PDB entry 2XR8 | X-ray diffraction, 2.49 A resolution | chains B and C of the 6 polymer chains in the assembly

Chain B:
Protein: Biphenyl dioxygenase subunit beta
From: Burkholderia xenovorans
Notes: EC 1.14.12.18
Reference sequence: P37334 (BPHE_BURXL); numbering as in UniProt (aligned over 1-188)
Amino-acid sequence (188 residues; each row starts with the number of its first residue):
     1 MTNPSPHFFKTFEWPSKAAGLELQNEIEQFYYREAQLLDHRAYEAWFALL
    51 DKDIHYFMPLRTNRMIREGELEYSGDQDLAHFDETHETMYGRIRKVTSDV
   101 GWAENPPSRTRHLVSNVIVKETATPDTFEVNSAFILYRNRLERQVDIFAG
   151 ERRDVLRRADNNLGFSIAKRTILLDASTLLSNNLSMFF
Not modelled in the structure: 1-8

Chain C:
Protein: Biphenyl dioxygenase subunit alpha
From: Burkholderia xenovorans
Notes: EC 1.14.12.18
Reference sequence: P37333 (BPHA_BURXL); numbering as in UniProt (aligned over 1-459)
Amino-acid sequence (459 residues; numbered 1 to 459; the number before each row is that of its first residue):
     1 MSSAIKEVQGAPVKWVTNWTPEAIRGLVDQEKGLLDPRIYADQSLYELEL
    51 ERVFGRSWLLLGHESHVPETGDFLATYMGEDPVVMVRQKDKSIKVFLNQC
   101 RHRGMRICRSDAGNAKAFTCSYHGWAYDIAGKLVNVPFEKEAFCDKKEGD
   151 CGFDKAEWGPLQARVATYKGLVFANWDVQAPDLETYLGDARPYMDVMLDR
   201 TPAGTVAIGGMQKWVIPCNWKFAAEQFCSDMYHAGTTTHLSGILAGIPPE
   251 MDLSQAQIPTKGNQFRAAWGGHGSGWYVDEPGSLLAVMGPKVTQYWTEGP
   301 AAELAEQRLGHTGMPVRRMVGQHMTIFPTCSFLPTFNNIRIWHPRGPNEI
   351 EVWAFTLVDADAPAEIKEEYRRHNIRNFSAGGVFEQDDGENWVEIQKGLR
   401 GYKAKSQPLNAQMGLGRSQTGHPDFPGNVGYVYAEEAARGMYHHWMRMMS
   451 EPSWATLKP
Not modelled in the structure: 1-17, 144-152
Ion coordination: 2Fe-2S cluster Fe: Cys100, His102, Cys120, His123; Fe2+: His233, His239, Asp388
Ligand contacts: 2Fe-2S cluster (FES): Cys100, His102, Arg103, Gly104, Met105, Cys120, Tyr122, His123, Gly124, Trp125
From the paper describing this entry:
  - mutagenesis - T335A, T335A/F336M: increased catalytic activity on 2,6-dichlorobiphenyl
  - mutagenesis - T335A, F336M: unchanged catalytic activity on 2,2'-dichlorobiphenyl
  - specificity-determining residues: Phe336

How chain B and chain C interact:
Contacting residue pairs (12; chain B residue first):
  Trp102(B) - Arg109(C)  hydrogen bond (backbone-side chain)
  Trp102(B) - Ser121(C)
  Asn105(B) - Arg109(C)  hydrogen bond (backbone-side chain)
  Pro106(B) - Arg109(C)
  Arg140(B) - Arg109(C)
  Glu142(B) - Tyr77(C)  hydrogen bond
  Glu142(B) - Arg106(C)  salt bridge
  Glu142(B) - Trp353(C)
  Arg143(B) - Val215(C)
  Arg143(B) - Arg345(C)
  Arg143(B) - Glu349(C)  salt bridge
  Arg143(B) - Glu351(C)  salt bridge
Other interface residues (no listed pair), chain B (7 interface residues in all): Leu141

Overview:
7 residues of chain B face 9 of chain C across their interface; the contacts include 3 hydrogen bonds and 3
salt bridges. Polar pairs include Glu142(B)-Arg106(C), Arg143(B)-Glu349(C) and Arg143(B)-Glu351(C). Bound to
chain C: 2Fe-2S cluster. From the paper: T335A and T335A/F336M of chain C increase catalytic activity on
2,6-dichlorobiphenyl; the specificity determinant Phe336(C).
Here chain B is Biphenyl dioxygenase subunit beta and chain C is Biphenyl dioxygenase subunit alpha, both from
Burkholderia xenovorans. Entry 2XR8 (Crystal structure of biphenyl dioxygenase from Burkholderia xenovorans
LB400) was determined by X-ray diffraction, deposited together with 2XRX, 2XSH and 2XSO.
